Entry 4X5R (X-ray diffraction, 1.65 A resolution); this record covers chain A.

[Chain A]
Molecule: Protein FimH
Organism: Escherichia coli K-12
UniProtKB: P08191 (FIMH_ECOLI); residues 1-159 here correspond to UniProt positions 22-180 (UniProt number = residue number + 21)
Sequence (160 residues; row label = number of the first residue in the row):
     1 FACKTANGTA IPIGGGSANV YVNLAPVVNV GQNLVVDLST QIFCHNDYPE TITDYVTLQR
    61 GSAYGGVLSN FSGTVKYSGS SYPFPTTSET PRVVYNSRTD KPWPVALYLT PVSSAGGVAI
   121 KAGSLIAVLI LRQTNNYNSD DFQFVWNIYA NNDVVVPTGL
Unresolved in the structure: 159-160
Differences from the reference sequence: expression tag (160)
Disulfide bonds: Cys3-Cys44
Ligand contacts: 3XO (2-chloro-4-{[2-(4-methylpiperazin-1-yl)-3,4-dioxocyclobut-1-en-1-yl]amino}phenyl alpha-D-mannopyranoside): Phe1, Ile13, Asn46, Asp47, Tyr48, Glu50, Ile52, Asp54, Arg98, Gln133, Asn135, Tyr137, Asn138, Asp140, Phe142

[In short]
Ligands of chain A: compound 3XO.
Chain A is Protein FimH (Escherichia coli K-12); the structure, Crystal structure of FimH in complex with a
squaryl-phenyl alpha-D-mannopyranoside derivative, was determined by X-ray diffraction together with 4X50,
4X5P and 4X5Q from the same study.
